3G10 - chain A; structure by X-ray diffraction, 2.60 A resolution.

# Chain A
Molecule: CCR4-Not complex subunit Caf1
From: Schizosaccharomyces pombe
Reference sequence: O74856 (O74856_SCHPO); residue numbers follow UniProt; this construct covers 1-332
Amino-acid sequence (333 residues; numbered 0 to 332; the number before each row is that of its first residue; numbering starts at 0):
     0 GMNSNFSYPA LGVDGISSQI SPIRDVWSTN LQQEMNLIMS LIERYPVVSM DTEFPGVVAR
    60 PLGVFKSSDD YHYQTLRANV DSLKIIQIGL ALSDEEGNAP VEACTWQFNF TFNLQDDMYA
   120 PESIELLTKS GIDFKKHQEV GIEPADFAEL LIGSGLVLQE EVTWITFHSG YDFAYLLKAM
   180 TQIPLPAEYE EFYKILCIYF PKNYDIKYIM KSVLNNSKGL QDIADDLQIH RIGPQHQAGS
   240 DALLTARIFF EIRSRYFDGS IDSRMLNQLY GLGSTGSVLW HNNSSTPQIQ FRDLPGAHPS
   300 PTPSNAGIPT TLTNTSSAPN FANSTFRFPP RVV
Not modelled in the structure: 0-19, 272-332
Differences from the reference sequence: expression tag (0)
Residues lining bound ligands:
  - Mg2+ (MG): Asp50, Thr51, Glu52, Asp240
  - Mn2+ (MN): Asp50, Thr51, Phe166, His167, Asp171
From the paper describing this entry:
  - mutagenesis - D50A: abolished catalytic activity
  - catalytic residues: Asp50, His235 (proposed by the authors, not directly observed)
  - specificity-determining residues: Ser122, Leu125

# Overview
Chain A binds Mg2+ and Mn2+. The paper reports catalytic residues Asp50 and His235; D50A abolishes catalytic
activity.
Chain A is CCR4-Not complex subunit Caf1 (Schizosaccharomyces pombe); the structure, Structure of S. pombe
Pop2p - Mg2+ and Mn2+ bound form, was determined by X-ray diffraction together with 3G0Z from the same study.
